6E3K - chains A and I of the 6 polymer chains in the assembly; structure by X-ray diffraction, 3.25 A resolution.

== Chain A ==
Molecule: Interferon gamma
Source organism: Homo sapiens
UniProt: P01579 (IFNG_HUMAN); residues 1-133 here correspond to UniProt positions 24-156 (UniProt number = residue number + 23)
Chain sequence (148 residues; numbered -3 to 144; the number before each row is that of its first residue; numbers below 1 keep their minus sign (Gly-3 is residue -3)):
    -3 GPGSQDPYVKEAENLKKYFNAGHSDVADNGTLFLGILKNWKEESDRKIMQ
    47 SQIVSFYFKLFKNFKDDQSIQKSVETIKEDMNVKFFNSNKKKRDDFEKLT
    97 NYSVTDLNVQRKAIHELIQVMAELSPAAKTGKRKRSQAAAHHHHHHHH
Disordered / not traced: -3 to -2, 124-144
Construct notes: expression tag (-3 to 0, 134-144)
UniProt features mapped onto this chain:
  - modified residue: Gln1 (Pyrrolidone carboxylic acid)
  - glycosylation (N-linked (GlcNAc...) asparagine): Asn25, Asn97
Covalently attached groups: N-acetylglucosamine (NAG) linked to Asn25
From the paper describing this entry:
  - mutagenesis - K74A/E75Y/N83R (up to 100 uM): abolished binding to Interferon gamma receptor 2 (chain I)

== Chain I ==
Molecule: Interferon gamma receptor 2
Source organism: Homo sapiens
UniProt: P38484 (INGR2_HUMAN); residue numbers follow UniProt; this construct covers 28-247
Chain sequence (233 residues; numbered 26 to 258; the number before each row is that of its first residue):
    26 GSSQLPAPQHPKIRLYNAEQVLSWEPVALSNSTRPVVYQVQFKYTDSKWF
    76 TADIMSIGVNCTQITATECDFTAASPSAGFPMDFNVTLRLRAELGALHSA
   126 WVTMPWFQHYRNVTVGPPENIEVTPGEGSLIIRFSSPFDIADTSTAFFCY
   176 YVHYWEKGGIQQVKGPFRSNSISLDNLKPSRVYCLQVQAQLLWNKSNIFR
   226 VGHLSNISCYETMADASTELQQAAAHHHHHHHH
Disordered / not traced: 26-27, 241-258
Construct notes: expression tag (26-27, 248-258)
UniProt features mapped onto this chain:
  - glycosylation (N-linked (GlcNAc...) asparagine): Asn56, Asn85, Asn110, Asn137, Asn219, Asn231
Cystine bridges: Cys86-Cys94, Cys209-Cys234
Covalently attached groups: cysteine (CYS) linked to Cys174; N-acetylglucosamine (NAG) linked to Asn85, Asn110, Asn137, Asn231
Residues lining bound ligands: cysteine (CYS): Phe172, Phe173, Pro191, Phe192, Arg193, Leu217
From the paper describing this entry:
  - disease-associated variants - T168N: abolished binding to IFNgamma
  - binding site for cysteine: Cys174

== Interface between chain A and chain I ==
Pairs across the interface (25; chain A residue first):
  Gly-1(A) with Ser102(I)
  Pro3(A) with Phe109(I), hydrophobic
  Gln64(A) with Lys73(I), hydrogen bond
  Gln67(A) with Phe75(I)
  Lys68(A) with Phe67(I); Phe75(I); Ser81(I)
  Glu71(A) with Tyr69(I); Asp71(I); Ser72(I), hydrogen bond; Lys73(I), hydrogen bond (side chain-backbone); Phe75(I)
  Thr72(A) with Tyr69(I); Phe109(I)
  Lys74(A) with Asp71(I)
  Glu75(A) with Tyr69(I); Thr70(I), hydrogen bond (side chain-backbone); Phe109(I); Asn110(I), hydrogen bond (side chain-backbone)
  Asp76(A) with Phe109(I)
  Val79(A) with Asp108(I); Lys220(I), hydrogen bond (backbone-side chain)
  Asn83(A) with Lys220(I)
  Ser84(A) with Gln133(I)
  Lys86(A) with Thr70(I)
Also at the interface, not in a pair above, chain A (16 interface residues in all): Ser0, Asn78
Also at the interface, not in a pair above, chain I (16 interface residues in all): Pro106, Ala166
Interface features reported in the paper:
  - interface residues, chain A: Lys74(A), Glu75(A)
  - interface residues, chain I: Phe67(I), Phe75(I), Phe109(I)

== Overview ==
Chain A and chain I each contribute 16 residues to their interface, with 6 hydrogen bonds. Polar pairs include
Gln64(A)-Lys73(I), Glu71(A)-Ser72(I) and Glu71(A)-Lys73(I). Bound to chain I: cysteine. Covalently linked
N-acetylglucosamine: at Asn25(A). From the paper: a binding site for cysteine at Cys174(I); K74A/E75Y/N83R of
chain A abolish binding to Interferon gamma receptor 2 (chain I).
Chain A is Interferon gamma and chain I is Interferon gamma receptor 2, both from Homo sapiens; the structure,
Interferon gamma signalling complex with IFNGR1 and IFNGR2, was determined by X-ray diffraction (same
publication as 6E3L).
